Entry 8V55 (electron microscopy, 4.20 A resolution (low resolution: residue-level contacts below are approximate; hydrogen-bond / salt-bridge calls are withheld)); this record covers chains B and C of the 5 polymer chains in the assembly.

[Chain B (and C)]
Protein: DNA polymerase subunit gamma-2, mitochondrial
From: Homo sapiens
Notes: chain C of this document is another copy of the same molecule, construct and numbering; everything in this record applies to it too
UniProtKB: Q9UHN1 (DPOG2_HUMAN); residue numbers follow UniProt; this construct covers 26-485
Amino-acid sequence (474 residues; numbered 12 to 485; the number before each row is that of its first residue):
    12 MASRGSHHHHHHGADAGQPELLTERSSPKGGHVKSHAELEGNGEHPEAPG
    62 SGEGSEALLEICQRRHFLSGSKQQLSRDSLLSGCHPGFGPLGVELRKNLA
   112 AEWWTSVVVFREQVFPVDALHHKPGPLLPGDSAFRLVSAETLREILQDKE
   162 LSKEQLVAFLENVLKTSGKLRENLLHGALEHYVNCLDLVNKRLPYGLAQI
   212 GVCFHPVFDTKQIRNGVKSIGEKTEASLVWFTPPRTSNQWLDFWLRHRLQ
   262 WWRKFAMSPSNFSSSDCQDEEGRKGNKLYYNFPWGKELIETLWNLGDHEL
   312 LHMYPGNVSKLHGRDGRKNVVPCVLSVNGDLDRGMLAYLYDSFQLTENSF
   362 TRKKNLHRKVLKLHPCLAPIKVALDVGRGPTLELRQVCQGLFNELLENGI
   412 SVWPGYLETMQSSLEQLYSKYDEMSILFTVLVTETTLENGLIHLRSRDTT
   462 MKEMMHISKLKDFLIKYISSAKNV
Disordered / not traced: 12-62, 139-143, 223-228, 357-365, 484-485 (chain C: 12-59, 140-143, 220-229, 359-365)
Differences from the reference sequence: initiating methionine (12); expression tag (13-25)

[How chain B and chain C interact]
Residue-residue contacts (96):
  His77(B) with Asn195(C); Leu199(C)
  Ser80(B) with His192(C)
  His96(B) with Leu131(C)
  Pro101(B) with Pro127(C)
  Val104(B) with Asp129(C)
  Arg107(B) with Asp129(C)
  Val120(B) with Leu407(C)
  Phe121(B) with Leu407(C)
  Glu123(B) with Pro415(C); Leu418(C)
  Phe126(B) with Trp414(C)
  Pro127(B) with Pro101(C)
  Asp129(B) with Val104(C)
  Leu131(B) with His96(C); Pro97(C); Gly98(C); Glu233(C)
  His132(B) with His132(C); Phe215(C); Glu233(C)
  His133(B) with Ile231(C)
  Ala144(B) with Ala150(C); Glu151(C)
  Phe145(B) with Val148(C); Ser149(C); Ala150(C)
  Arg146(B) with Arg146(C); Leu147(C); Val148(C); Ala150(C); Arg154(C)
  Leu147(B) with Phe145(C); Arg146(C); Leu147(C); Leu181(C)
  Val148(B) with Phe145(C); Arg146(C); Val148(C)
  Ser149(B) with Phe145(C)
  Ala150(B) with Ala144(C); Leu175(C)
  Leu153(B) with Leu175(C)
  Arg154(B) with Leu175(C)
  Leu157(B) with Val168(C); Leu171(C); Glu172(C); Leu175(C)
  Lys160(B) with Lys164(C); Val168(C); Glu172(C)
  Leu162(B) with Lys164(C)
  Ser163(B) with Lys164(C)
  Lys164(B) with Lys160(C); Glu161(C); Leu162(C); Ser163(C); Lys164(C); Leu167(C)
  Leu167(B) with Lys164(C); Val168(C)
  Val168(B) with Leu157(C); Leu167(C)
  Leu171(B) with Leu153(C); Leu157(C); Leu171(C)
  Glu172(B) with Leu157(C)
  Leu175(B) with Arg154(C)
  Leu181(B) with Leu147(C); Leu181(C)
  His192(B) with Ser80(C)
  Asn195(B) with His77(C)
  Asp198(B) with Arg75(C); His77(C)
  Leu199(B) with His77(C); Pro101(C)
  Asn201(B) with Glu419(C)
  Arg203(B) with Leu418(C)
  Phe215(B) with His132(C)
  Phe219(B) with Glu151(C)
  Lys229(B) with Ser149(C); Thr152(C)
  Ile231(B) with Leu147(C)
  Glu233(B) with Leu131(C); His132(C); His133(C)
  Asn404(B) with Phe121(C)
  Leu407(B) with Val120(C); Phe121(C)
  Trp414(B) with Phe126(C)
  Pro415(B) with Glu123(C)
  Tyr417(B) with Glu123(C)
  Leu418(B) with Glu123(C); Arg203(C)
  Thr420(B) with Arg203(C)
  Met421(B) with Arg325(C)
Also at the interface, not in a pair above, chain B (66 interface residues in all): Pro97, Phe99, Glu105, Lys108, Val128, Glu151, Glu161, Cys196, Val213, Pro217, Glu408, Glu419
Also at the interface, not in a pair above, chain C (64 interface residues in all): Gln74, Phe99, Leu102, Lys108, Trp115, Cys196, Val213, Pro217, Phe403, Glu408, Tyr417

[Summary]
Chain B and chain C form an interface of 66 and 64 residues respectively.
Chain B and chain C are both DNA polymerase subunit gamma-2, mitochondrial (Homo sapiens); the structure,
Human mitochondrial DNA polymerase gamma bound to a replication fork in an open conformation, was determined
by electron microscopy, deposited together with 8V54, 8V5D and 8V5R.
